Entry 5M22 (X-ray diffraction, 2.40 A resolution); this record covers chains C and D.

== Chain C ==
Molecule: Hydroquinone dioxygenase small subunit
Organism: Sphingomonas sp. TTNP3
Notes: EC 1.13.11.-
Reference sequence: F8TW82 (F8TW82_9SPHN); numbering as in UniProt (aligned over 1-170)
Sequence (170 residues; row label = number of the first residue in the row):
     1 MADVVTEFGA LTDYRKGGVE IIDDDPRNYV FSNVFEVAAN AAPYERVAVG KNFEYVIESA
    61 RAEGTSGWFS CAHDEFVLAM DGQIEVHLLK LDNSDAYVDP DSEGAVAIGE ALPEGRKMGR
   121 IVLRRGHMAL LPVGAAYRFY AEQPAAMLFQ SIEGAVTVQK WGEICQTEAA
Not modelled in the structure: 1-2, 169-170

== Chain D ==
Molecule: Hydroquinone dioxygenase large subunit
Organism: Sphingomonas sp. TTNP3
Notes: EC 1.13.11.-
Reference sequence: F8TW83 (F8TW83_9SPHN); residue numbers follow UniProt; this construct covers 1-341
Sequence (341 residues; each row starts with the number of its first residue):
     1 MAMSEALEII DFGDSKARTD TEHLAINNET GYRSFRAGGF TFTRDEYFAR LTWPGGSHII
    61 PIDAFLRAMM RDVAWGFFYG VVNFDHVFGT INHYGEVTMF AGRFNDAYRN AGRDHEERFK
   121 SSALMAVFKD ILSDWTVEGY DPFAAPMETG LPWGIKNGNN DEAISRQRVT ARRMVGLPGD
   181 TPVRTDANGF PVNRQFADVP QEQPVVEAEP GFEAEVSAYN LFGYLSRSDV TWNPSVCSVV
   241 GDSLFCPTSE EFILPVEHGN DRCEWFLQLS DEIVWDVKDK ESGKPRARVT ARAGDICCMP
   301 ADIRHQGYST KRSMLLVWEN GSPKIPQMIA DGTAPVVPVT F
Not modelled in the structure: 1-14, 333-334
Bound ions: Fe ion: H258, H305

== Chain C / chain D interface ==
Pairs across the interface (139):
  V4(C) - R194(D)
  V4(C) - Q195(D)
  V4(C) - D198(D)
  V5(C) - D198(D)
  V5(C) - K311(D)
  T6(C) - Q195(D)
  T6(C) - F196(D)
  T6(C) - D198(D)  hydrogen bond (backbone-side chain)
  T6(C) - V199(D)
  T6(C) - S270(D)
  T6(C) - D271(D)
  T6(C) - K311(D)  hydrogen bond
  E7(C) - S270(D)
  E7(C) - D271(D)  hydrogen bond (backbone-backbone)
  E7(C) - A293(D)
  F8(C) - V199(D)  hydrophobic
  F8(C) - F222(D)  hydrophobic
  F8(C) - L269(D)
  F8(C) - S270(D)
  G9(C) - A293(D)
  R15(C) - R292(D)  hydrogen bond (backbone-side chain)
  K16(C) - R292(D)  hydrogen bond (backbone-side chain)
  K16(C) - D295(D)
  G17(C) - T290(D)
  G17(C) - R292(D)
  G17(C) - D295(D)  hydrogen bond (backbone-side chain)
  G18(C) - R288(D)
  G18(C) - V289(D)
  G18(C) - T290(D)  hydrogen bond (backbone-backbone)
  V19(C) - R288(D)
  E20(C) - A287(D)
  E20(C) - R288(D)  hydrogen bond (backbone-backbone)
  I22(C) - P285(D)  hydrophobic
  I22(C) - R286(D)  hydrogen bond (backbone-backbone)
  D23(C) - R286(D)  hydrogen bond (backbone-backbone)
  D24(C) - R286(D)  salt bridge
  N28(C) - C298(D)
  N28(C) - P300(D)
  Y29(C) - V277(D)
  Y29(C) - C297(D)
  Y29(C) - C298(D)  hydrogen bond (backbone-backbone)
  Y29(C) - P300(D)
  Y29(C) - I303(D)
  V30(C) - W265(D)  hydrophobic
  V30(C) - I296(D)
  V30(C) - C297(D)
  F31(C) - V289(D)  hydrophobic
  F31(C) - T290(D)
  F31(C) - D295(D)
  F31(C) - I296(D)
  F31(C) - C297(D)  hydrophobic
  S32(C) - G294(D)
  S32(C) - D295(D)
  S32(C) - I296(D)  hydrogen bond (backbone-backbone)
  N33(C) - A293(D)  hydrogen bond (side chain-backbone)
  N33(C) - G294(D)
  N33(C) - D295(D)  hydrogen bond
  V34(C) - G294(D)  hydrogen bond (backbone-backbone)
  F35(C) - A293(D)
  F35(C) - G294(D)
  V49(C) - W265(D)
  V49(C) - I296(D)
  G50(C) - W265(D)
  G50(C) - W318(D)
  K51(C) - W265(D)  hydrogen bond (backbone-side chain)
  K51(C) - W318(D)
  K51(C) - P338(D)
  N52(C) - C263(D)  hydrogen bond (side chain-backbone)
  N52(C) - W318(D)
  N52(C) - N320(D)  hydrogen bond (backbone-side chain)
  F53(C) - N320(D)
  F53(C) - I325(D)  hydrophobic
  Y55(C) - V240(D)
  Y55(C) - G241(D)
  Y55(C) - D242(D)  hydrogen bond (side chain-backbone)
  Y55(C) - S243(D)
  Y55(C) - W318(D)
  Y55(C) - N320(D)
  V56(C) - W318(D)  hydrophobic
  I57(C) - F245(D)  hydrophobic
  I57(C) - W318(D)  hydrophobic
  H73(C) - V240(D)
  D74(C) - R173(D)  salt bridge
  D74(C) - V240(D)
  F76(C) - R173(D)
  F76(C) - M174(D)  hydrophobic
  F76(C) - V239(D)
  F76(C) - V240(D)  hydrophobic
  M80(C) - F222(D)  hydrophobic
  M80(C) - L269(D)  hydrophobic
  K90(C) - F212(D)
  R116(C) - F212(D)
  K117(C) - E209(D)
  K117(C) - F212(D)
  M118(C) - A208(D)
  M118(C) - E209(D)  hydrogen bond (backbone-backbone)
  M118(C) - F212(D)  hydrophobic
  M118(C) - E215(D)
  M118(C) - V216(D)
  G119(C) - E207(D)
  R120(C) - V206(D)
  R120(C) - E207(D)  salt bridge
  I121(C) - V205(D)
  I121(C) - V216(D)  hydrophobic
  I121(C) - S217(D)
  I121(C) - A218(D)  hydrophobic
  V122(C) - P204(D)
  V122(C) - V205(D)  hydrogen bond (backbone-backbone)
  L123(C) - A218(D)  hydrophobic
  R125(C) - P200(D)
  G126(C) - N220(D)
  G126(C) - L221(D)  hydrogen bond (backbone-backbone)
  G126(C) - F222(D)  hydrogen bond (backbone-backbone)
  H127(C) - E202(D)  hydrogen bond (side chain-backbone)
  H127(C) - Q203(D)
  H127(C) - P204(D)
  H127(C) - Y219(D)
  H127(C) - N220(D)
  M128(C) - M174(D)  hydrophobic
  M128(C) - A218(D)
  M128(C) - Y219(D)  hydrogen bond (backbone-backbone)
  M128(C) - S238(D)
  M128(C) - F245(D)  hydrophobic
  A129(C) - M174(D)
  A129(C) - S217(D)
  A129(C) - A218(D)  hydrophobic
  L130(C) - R173(D)
  L130(C) - M174(D)
  L130(C) - E215(D)
  L130(C) - S217(D)  hydrogen bond (backbone-backbone)
  P132(C) - R173(D)
  P132(C) - E215(D)
  L148(C) - L267(D)  hydrophobic
  Q150(C) - S238(D)  hydrogen bond
  Q150(C) - V240(D)
  Q150(C) - S243(D)  hydrogen bond (side chain-backbone)
  Q150(C) - F245(D)
  W161(C) - V339(D)  hydrophobic
  W161(C) - T340(D)
Also at the interface, not in a pair above, chain C (59 interface residues in all): I21, E54, L78, L88, I152
Also at the interface, not in a pair above, chain D (70 interface residues in all): L177, A197, L244, M299, M314, L316, M328, V337, F341

== In short ==
Chain C and chain D form an interface of 59 and 70 residues respectively, with 28 hydrogen bonds and 3 salt
bridges. Polar contacts include D24(C)-R286(D), D74(C)-R173(D) and R120(C)-E207(D). The Fe ion site is built
by H258(D) and H305(D).
Here chain C is Hydroquinone dioxygenase small subunit and chain D is Hydroquinone dioxygenase large subunit,
both from Sphingomonas sp. TTNP3. Entry 5M22 (Crystal structure of hydroquinone 1,2-dioxygenase from
Sphingomonas sp. TTNP3) was determined by X-ray diffraction, deposited together with 5M21, 5M26 and 5M4O.
